PDB entry 8V57 | X-ray diffraction, 2.75 A resolution | chains A and B of the 4 polymer chains in the assembly

# Chain A (and B)
Name: Cathepsin K
Organism: Mus musculus
Notes: chain B of this document is another copy of the same molecule, construct and numbering; everything in this record applies to it too
Reference sequence: P55097 (CATK_MOUSE); residues -1 to 215 here correspond to UniProt positions 113-329 (UniProt number = residue number + 114)
Amino-acid sequence (217 residues; numbered -1 to 215; the number before each row is that of its first residue; numbers below 1 keep their minus sign (Gly-1 is residue -1)):
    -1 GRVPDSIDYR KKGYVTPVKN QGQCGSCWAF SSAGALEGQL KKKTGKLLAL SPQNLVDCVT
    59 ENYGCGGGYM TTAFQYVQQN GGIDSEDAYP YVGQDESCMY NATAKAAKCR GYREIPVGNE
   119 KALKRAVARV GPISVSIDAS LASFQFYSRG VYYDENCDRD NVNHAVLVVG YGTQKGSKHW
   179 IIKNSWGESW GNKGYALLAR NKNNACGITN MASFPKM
Not modelled in the structure: -1 (chain B: -1 to 0)
Disulfide bonds: Cys22-Cys63, Cys56-Cys96, Cys155-Cys204
Covalent attachments: N-acetylglucosamine (NAG) linked to Asn99
Curated features (UniProtKB/Swiss-Prot):
  - active site: Cys25, His162, Asn182
  - glycosylation: Asn99 (N-linked (GlcNAc...) asparagine)
What the authors report for this chain:
  - catalytic residues: Cys25
  - self-association interface (contacts with another copy of this molecule): Lys41 to Lys44, Lys103 to Lys106
  - mutagenesis - R108A, R111A (Kd >200 mM), R123A (Kd >200 mM), R127A (Kd >200 mM), K176A, K214A (Kd >200 mM): decreased binding to heparin
  - mutagenesis - R111A/R123A/R127A, R123A/R127A: decreased binding to HS
  - mutagenesis - R111A/R123A/R127A: unchanged catalytic activity on type I collagen
  - mutagenesis - R111A/R123A/R127A: unchanged catalytic activity on peptide substrate

# How chain A and chain B interact
Residue-residue contacts (21; chain A residue first):
  Leu38(A) - Thr42(B)
  Lys39(A) - Lys106(B)
  Lys40(A) - Lys106(B)
  Lys41(A) - Lys41(B)
  Lys41(A) - Lys106(B)
  Lys41(A) - Met215(B)  hydrogen bond (side chain-backbone)
  Thr42(A) - Leu38(B)
  Thr42(A) - Thr42(B)
  Thr42(A) - Ala104(B)
  Thr42(A) - Ala105(B)  hydrogen bond (backbone-backbone)
  Thr42(A) - Lys106(B)
  Gly43(A) - Lys106(B)
  Lys44(A) - Leu46(B)
  Lys44(A) - Lys103(B)
  Lys103(A) - Gly43(B)
  Ala104(A) - Thr42(B)
  Ala105(A) - Thr42(B)
  Lys106(A) - Lys40(B)  hydrogen bond (side chain-backbone)
  Lys106(A) - Lys41(B)
  Lys106(A) - Thr42(B)
  Met215(A) - Lys41(B)
Also at the interface, not in a pair above, chain B (12 interface residues in all): Lys39
The authors on this interface:
  - interface residues, chain A: Lys41(A), Lys103(A)

# Overview
Chain A and chain B each contribute 12 residues to their interface, with 3 hydrogen bonds. Polar pairs include
Lys41(A)-Met215(B), Lys106(A)-Lys40(B) and Thr42(A)-Ala105(B). Covalently linked N-acetylglucosamine: at
Asn99(A). From the paper: the catalytic residue Cys25(A); R108A, R111A and R123A of chain A, among others,
reduce binding to heparin; 8 substitutions were tested in all.
Both chains are Cathepsin K (Mus musculus). Entry 8V57 (Complex of murine cathepsin K with bound cystatin C
inhibitor) was determined by X-ray diffraction (same publication as 8V58).
